8RRH - chains B and C of the 11 polymer chains in the assembly; structure by electron microscopy, 16.30 A resolution (very low resolution: no residue pairs are listed; an interface is given only as per-side residue counts).

[Chain B]
Name: Prohibitin-2
From: Homo sapiens
Reference sequence: Q99623 (PHB2_HUMAN); residues 273-571 here correspond to UniProt positions 1-299 (UniProt number = residue number - 272)
Chain sequence (299 residues; numbered 273 to 571; the number before each row is that of its first residue):
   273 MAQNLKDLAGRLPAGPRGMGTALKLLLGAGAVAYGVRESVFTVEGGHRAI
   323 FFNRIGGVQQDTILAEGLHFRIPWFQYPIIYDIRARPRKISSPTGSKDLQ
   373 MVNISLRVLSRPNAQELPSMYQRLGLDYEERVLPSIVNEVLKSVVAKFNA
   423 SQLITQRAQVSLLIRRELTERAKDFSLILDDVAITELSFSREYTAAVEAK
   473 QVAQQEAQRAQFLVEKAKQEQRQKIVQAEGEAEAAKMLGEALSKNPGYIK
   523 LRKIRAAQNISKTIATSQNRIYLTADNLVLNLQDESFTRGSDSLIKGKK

[Chain C]
Name: Prohibitin 1
From: Homo sapiens
Reference sequence: P35232 (PHB1_HUMAN); residues 572-843 here correspond to UniProt positions 1-272 (UniProt number = residue number - 571)
Chain sequence (272 residues; each row starts with the number of its first residue):
   572 MAAKVFESIGKFGLALAVAGGVVNSALYNVDAGHRAVIFDRFRGVQDIVV
   622 GEGTHFLIPWVQKPIIFDCRSRPRNVPVITGSKDLQNVNITLRILFRPVA
   672 SQLPRIFTSIGEDYDERVLPSITTEILKSVVARFDAGELITQRELVSRQV
   722 SDDLTERAATFGLILDDVSLTHLTFGKEFTEAVEAKQVAQQEAERARFVV
   772 EKAEQQKKAAIISAEGDSKAAELIANSLATAGDGLIELRKLEAAEDIAYQ
   822 LSRSRNITYLPAGQSVLLQLPQ

[Chain B / chain C interface]
At this resolution (16 A) residue pairs are not listed: 15 residues of chain B and 16 of chain C lie at the interface.

[Overview]
15 residues of chain B face 16 of chain C across their interface.
Chain B is Prohibitin-2 and chain C is Prohibitin 1, both from Homo sapiens; the structure, The human
prohibitin complex, was determined by electron microscopy.
